PDB entry 5CHE | X-ray diffraction, 3.20 A resolution | chains B and D of the 6 polymer chains in the assembly

[Chain B]
Protein: Glutamyl-tRNA reductase 1, chloroplastic
From: Arabidopsis thaliana
Notes: EC 1.2.1.70
UniProt: P42804 (HEM11_ARATH); residue numbers follow UniProt; this construct covers 73-543
Sequence (472 residues; each row starts with the number of its first residue):
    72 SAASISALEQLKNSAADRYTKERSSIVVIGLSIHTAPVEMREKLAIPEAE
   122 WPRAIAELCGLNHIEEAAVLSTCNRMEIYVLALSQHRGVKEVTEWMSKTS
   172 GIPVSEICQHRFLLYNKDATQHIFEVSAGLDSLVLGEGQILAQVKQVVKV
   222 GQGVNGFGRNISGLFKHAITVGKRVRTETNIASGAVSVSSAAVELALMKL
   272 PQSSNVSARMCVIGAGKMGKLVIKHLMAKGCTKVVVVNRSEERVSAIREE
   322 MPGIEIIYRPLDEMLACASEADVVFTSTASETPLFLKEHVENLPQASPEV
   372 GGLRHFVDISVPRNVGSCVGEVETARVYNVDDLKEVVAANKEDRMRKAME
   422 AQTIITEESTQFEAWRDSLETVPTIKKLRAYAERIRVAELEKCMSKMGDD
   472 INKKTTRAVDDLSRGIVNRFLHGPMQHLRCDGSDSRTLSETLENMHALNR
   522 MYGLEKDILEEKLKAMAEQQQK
Not modelled in the structure: 72-93, 225-227, 274-276, 352, 410-411, 469-470, 528-543
Construct notes: expression tag (72)

[Chain D]
Protein: Glutamyl-tRNA reductase-binding protein, chloroplastic
From: Arabidopsis thaliana
UniProt: Q9LU39 (GLUBP_ARATH); residue numbers follow UniProt; this construct covers 42-317
Sequence (310 residues; each row starts with the number of its first residue):
     8 MGSSHHHHHHSSGLVPRGSHMASMTGGQQMGRGSCSVSTTLDTPATASTH
    58 KPFPAEVSRSIMELSSVGTLSTLTHDGWPLGVGVRFAVDKDGTPVLCLNR
   108 SVSPDKRSALHVQLEQCGLRTPQCTIQGSIGRPGDDTVLKRLSATWREKF
   158 GEEVKEDSLYVVAVDRVLQMEDFMEDGIWVASSDYKNASPDPLRDIAEDI
   208 VNQINANNMEDIFRFCNVYVDLDFVVSETKMIWMDRLGFDLRVWSPRGVY
   258 DVRIPFPMEVTDEKGAKSSFNGMSQLAWEVEKSYCPADFNKVKLLKQVVG
   308 SSHSHKGGGQ
Not modelled in the structure: 8-55, 140-141, 308-317
Construct notes: initiating methionine (8); expression tag (9-41)

[How chain B and chain D interact]
Pairs across the interface - 27 pairs, chain B then chain D:
  T106(B) with M265(D)
  H157(B) with S281(D); Q282(D), hydrogen bond (backbone-side chain); W285(D)
  R158(B) with W285(D); Y291(D), hydrogen bond
  V160(B) with Q282(D)
  K161(B) with Q282(D); E286(D); Y291(D)
  Q180(B) with M265(D)
  R182(B) with S275(D); Q282(D)
  F183(B) with K271(D); S275(D)
  L184(B) with S275(D), hydrogen bond (backbone-side chain); N278(D), hydrogen bond (backbone-side chain)
  L185(B) with K271(D); K274(D); S275(D); N278(D)
  Y186(B) with N278(D); Q282(D)
  D189(B) with K274(D), salt bridge
  H193(B) with K271(D), hydrogen bond
  E196(B) with K271(D), salt bridge
  D202(B) with K271(D), salt bridge
Interface residues without a listed pair, chain B (17 interface residues in all): Q156, H181
Interface residues without a listed pair, chain D (13 interface residues in all): D218, P264, G279

[Summary]
Chain B and chain D form an interface of 17 and 13 residues respectively; the contacts include 5 hydrogen
bonds and 3 salt bridges. Polar contacts include D189(B)-K274(D), E196(B)-K271(D) and D202(B)-K271(D).
Here chain B is Glutamyl-tRNA reductase 1, chloroplastic and chain D is Glutamyl-tRNA reductase-binding
protein, chloroplastic, both from Arabidopsis thaliana. Entry 5CHE (Crystal structure of Arabidopsis
glutamyl-tRNA reductase in complex with its regulatory proteins) was determined by X-ray diffraction.
